PDB entry 6U0M | electron microscopy, 3.90 A resolution | chains 2 and F of the 13 polymer chains in the assembly

== Chain 2 ==
Protein: DNA replication licensing factor MCM2
Organism: Saccharomyces cerevisiae
Notes: EC 3.6.4.12
UniProt: P29469 (MCM2_YEAST); numbering as in UniProt (aligned over 201-864)
Sequence (664 residues; each row starts with the number of its first residue):
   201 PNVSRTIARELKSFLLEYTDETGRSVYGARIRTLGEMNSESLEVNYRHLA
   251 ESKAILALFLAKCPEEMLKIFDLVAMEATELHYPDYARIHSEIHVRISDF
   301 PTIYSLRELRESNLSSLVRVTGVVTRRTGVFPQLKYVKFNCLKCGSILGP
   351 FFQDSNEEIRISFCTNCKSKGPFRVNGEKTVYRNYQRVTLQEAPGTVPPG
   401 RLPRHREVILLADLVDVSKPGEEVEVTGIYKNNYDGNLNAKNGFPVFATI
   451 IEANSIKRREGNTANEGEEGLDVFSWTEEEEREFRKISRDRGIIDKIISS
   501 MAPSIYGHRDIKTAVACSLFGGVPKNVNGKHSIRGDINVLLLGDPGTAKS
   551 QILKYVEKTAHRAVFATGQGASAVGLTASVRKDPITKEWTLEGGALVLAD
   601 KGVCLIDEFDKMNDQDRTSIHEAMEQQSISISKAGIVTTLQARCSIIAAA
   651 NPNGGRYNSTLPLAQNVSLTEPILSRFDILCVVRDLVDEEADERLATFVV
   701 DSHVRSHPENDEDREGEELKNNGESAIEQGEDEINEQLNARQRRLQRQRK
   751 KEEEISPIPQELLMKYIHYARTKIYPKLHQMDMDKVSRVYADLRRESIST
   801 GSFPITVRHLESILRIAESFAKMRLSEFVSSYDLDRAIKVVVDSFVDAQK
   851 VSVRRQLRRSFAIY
Unresolved in the structure: 707-736
Ligand contacts:
  - ATP (adenosine-5'-triphosphate), molecule 1: Ser504, Ile505, Tyr506, Asp544, Pro545, Gly546, Thr547, Ala548, Lys549, Ser550, Gln551, Leu695, Val699
  - ATP, molecule 2: His531, Glu625, Arg676, Val807, Arg808, Glu811
UniProt features mapped onto this chain:
  - zinc finger: Cys341 to Cys367 (C4-type)
  - motif: Ser675 to Asp678 (Arginine finger)
  - binding site (ATP): Gly543 to Ser550
  - natural variant: Glu392 (E392K: In allele MCM2-1)
  - mutagenesis: Cys364 (C364Y/F/S/H: Loss of activity), Cys367 (C367Y/F/S/H: Loss of activity), Lys549 (K549A: Reduces MCM2-7 complex helicase activity. Abolishes MCM2-7 complex helicase activity; when associated with MCM5 A-422. Reduces MCM2-7 complex helicase activity; when associated with MCM3 A-415), Arg676 (R676A: Loss of MCM2-7 complex helicase activity)

== Chain F ==
Molecule: 23-nt DNA strand
Sequence (23 nucleotides; numbered 4 to 26; the number before each row is that of its first residue):
     4 GATCGATCGATAAAGTTTTTTTT

== Chain 2 / chain F interface ==
Residue-residue contacts (6; chain 2 residue first):
  Lys582(2) - DT22(F)  hydrogen bond to the phosphate
  Lys582(2) - DT23(F)  salt bridge to the phosphate
  Trp589(2) - DT22(F)  sugar contact
  Lys633(2) - DT23(F)  sugar contact
  Lys633(2) - DT24(F)  salt bridge to the phosphate
  Ala634(2) - DT23(F)  phosphate contact
Also at the interface, not in a pair above, chain 2 (6 interface residues in all): Val574, Ser579
Also at the interface, not in a pair above, chain F (4 interface residues in all): DT21

== In short ==
6 residues of chain 2 face 4 of chain F across their interface; the contacts include 1 hydrogen bond and 2
salt bridges. Polar contacts include Lys582(2)-DT22(F), Lys582(2)-DT23(F) and Lys633(2)-DT24(F). Ligands of
chain 2: ATP.
Here chain 2 is DNA replication licensing factor MCM2 (Saccharomyces cerevisiae) and chain F is a 23-nt DNA
strand. Entry 6U0M (Structure of the S. cerevisiae replicative helicase CMG in complex with a forked DNA) was
determined by electron microscopy.
